PDB entry 3EGS | X-ray diffraction, 3.60 A resolution | chains A and C of the 3 polymer chains in the assembly

== Chain A ==
Molecule: 2F5 Fab' light chain
Source organism: Homo sapiens
Notes: antibody fragment or engineered binder
Amino-acid sequence (214 residues; each row starts with the number of its first residue):
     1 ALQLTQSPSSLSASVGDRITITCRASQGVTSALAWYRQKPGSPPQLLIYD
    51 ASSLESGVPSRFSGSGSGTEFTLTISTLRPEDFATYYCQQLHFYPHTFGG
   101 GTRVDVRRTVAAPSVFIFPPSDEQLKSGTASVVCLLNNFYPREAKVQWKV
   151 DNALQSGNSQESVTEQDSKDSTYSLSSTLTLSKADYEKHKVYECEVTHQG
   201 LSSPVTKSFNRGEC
Not modelled in the structure: 214
Disulfide bonds: Cys23-Cys88, Cys134-Cys194

== Chain C ==
Molecule: gp41 scrFP-MPER construct
Amino-acid sequence (35 residues; each row starts with the number of its first residue; numbers below 1 keep their minus sign (Gly-22 is residue -22)):
   -22 GIGAFGLLGFLAAGSKKXKNEQELLELDKWASLWN
Not modelled in the structure: -22 to 2, 10-12
Modified positions: ACA (6-aminohexanoic acid) at position -5

== Interface between chain A and chain C ==
Pairs across the interface (12; chain A residue first):
  Leu91(A) - Asp5(C)
  His92(A) - Leu4(C)
  His92(A) - Asp5(C)  hydrogen bond (backbone-backbone)
  His92(A) - Ala8(C)
  Phe93(A) - Glu3(C)
  Phe93(A) - Leu4(C)  hydrophobic
  Phe93(A) - Asp5(C)
  Tyr94(A) - Glu3(C)  hydrogen bond (backbone-backbone)
  Tyr94(A) - Leu4(C)
  Tyr94(A) - Asp5(C)
  Tyr94(A) - Lys6(C)
  His96(A) - Asp5(C)  salt bridge

== Summary ==
Chain A and chain C each contribute 5 residues to their interface, with 2 hydrogen bonds and 1 salt bridge.
Polar pairs include His96(A)-Asp5(C), His92(A)-Asp5(C) and Tyr94(A)-Glu3(C).
Chain A is 2F5 Fab' light chain (Homo sapiens) and chain C is gp41 scrFP-MPER construct; the structure,
Crystal structure of the HIV-1 broadly neutralizing antibody 2F5 in complex with the gp41 scrambledFP-MPER
scrHyb3K ..., was determined by X-ray diffraction together with 3DRT from the same study.
